PDB entry 5JRG | X-ray diffraction, 2.50 A resolution | chains A and I of the 10 polymer chains in the assembly

# Chain A
Name: Histone H3.1
From: Homo sapiens
UniProtKB: P68431 (H31_HUMAN); residues 0-135 here correspond to UniProt positions 1-136 (UniProt number = residue number + 1)
Amino-acid sequence (139 residues; numbered -3 to 135; the number before each row is that of its first residue; numbers below 1 keep their minus sign (Gly-3 is residue -3)):
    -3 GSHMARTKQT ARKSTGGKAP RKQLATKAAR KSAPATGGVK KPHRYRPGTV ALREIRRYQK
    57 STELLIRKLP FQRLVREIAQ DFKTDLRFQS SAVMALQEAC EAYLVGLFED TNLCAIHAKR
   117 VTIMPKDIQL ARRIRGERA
Disordered / not traced: -3 to 37, 135
Construct notes: expression tag (-3 to -1)
UniProt features mapped onto this chain:
  - modified residue: Arg2 (Asymmetric dimethylarginine), Thr3 (Phosphothreonine), Lys4 (Allysine), Gln5 (5-glutamyl dopamine), Thr6 (Phosphothreonine), Arg8 (Citrulline), Lys9 (N6,N6,N6-trimethyllysine), Ser10 (ADP-ribosylserine), Thr11 (Phosphothreonine), Lys14 (N6-(2-hydroxyisobutyryl)lysine), Arg17 (Asymmetric dimethylarginine), Lys18 (N6-(2-hydroxyisobutyryl)lysine), Lys23 (N6-(2-hydroxyisobutyryl)lysine), Arg26 (Citrulline), Lys27 (N6,N6,N6-trimethyllysine), Ser28 (ADP-ribosylserine), Lys36 (N6,N6,N6-trimethyllysine), Lys37 (N6-methyllysine), Tyr41 (Phosphotyrosine), Lys56 (N6,N6,N6-trimethyllysine) and 8 more in UniProt
  - lipidation: Lys18 (N6-decanoyllysine)

# Chain I
Molecule: 145-nt DNA strand
From: Homo sapiens
Sequence (145 nucleotides; each row starts with the number of its first residue):
     1 ATCAATATCC ACCTGCAGAT TCTACCAAAA GTGTATTTGG AAACTGCTCC ATCAAAAGGC
    61 ATGTTCAGCT GAACCAGCTG AACATGCCTT TTGATGGAGC AGTTTCCAAA TACACTXTTG
   121 GTAGAATCTG CAGGTGGATA TTGAT
Modified residues: 3DR (1',2'-dideoxyribofuranose-5'-phosphate) at position 117
Metal / ion sites: Mn2+ site 1: DG39, DG40; Mn2+ site 2: DG96, DG97; Mn2+ site 3 near DG99 (its only coordinating residue here); Mn2+ site 4 near DG120 (its only coordinating residue here); Mn2+ site 5 near DT135 (its only coordinating residue here)

# How chain A and chain I interact
Residue-residue contacts (27; chain A residue first):
  His39(A) with DT142(I), sugar contact
  Arg40(A) with DT65(I), base contact; DT142(I), sugar contact
  Tyr41(A) with DT141(I), phosphate contact; DT142(I), phosphate contact
  Arg42(A) with DG68(I), salt bridge to the phosphate; DT142(I), hydrogen bond to the phosphate; DG143(I), phosphate contact
  Pro43(A) with DA67(I), phosphate contact; DG68(I), sugar contact
  Thr45(A) with DT141(I), phosphate contact; DT142(I), hydrogen bond to the phosphate
  Arg63(A) with DC60(I), sugar contact
  Arg72(A) with DA51(I), salt bridge to the phosphate
  Arg83(A) with DC50(I), sugar contact; DA51(I), phosphate contact
  Phe84(A) with DC50(I), sugar contact; DA51(I), hydrogen bond to the phosphate
  Gln85(A) with DC50(I), phosphate contact
  Ser86(A) with DC50(I), hydrogen bond to the phosphate
  Arg116(A) with DT70(I), phosphate contact; DG71(I), phosphate contact
  Val117(A) with DT70(I), hydrogen bond to the phosphate
  Thr118(A) with DC69(I), phosphate contact; DT70(I), hydrogen bond to the phosphate
  Met120(A) with DT70(I), phosphate contact; DG71(I), phosphate contact
Other interface residues (no listed pair), chain A (17 interface residues in all): Lys115
Other interface residues (no listed pair), chain I (14 interface residues in all): DG59, DC66

# Summary
The interface between chain A and chain I involves 17 residues on one side and 14 on the other; the contacts
include 6 hydrogen bonds and 2 salt bridges. Polar pairs include Arg42(A)-DT142(I), Thr45(A)-DT142(I) and
Phe84(A)-DA51(I). DG39(I) and DG40(I) coordinate Mn2+ site 1.
Chain A is Histone H3.1 and chain I is a 145-nt DNA strand, both from Homo sapiens; the structure, Crystal
structure of the nucleosome containing the DNA with tetrahydrofuran (THF), was determined by X-ray
diffraction.
